4S0T - chains A and B of the 4 polymer chains in the assembly; structure by X-ray diffraction, 3.14 A resolution.

Chain A (and B):
Name: Nuclear receptor subfamily 1 group I member 2
Organism: Homo sapiens
Notes: chain B of this document is another copy of the same molecule, construct and numbering; everything in this record applies to it too
UniProt: O75469 (NR1I2_HUMAN); residues 130-434 here = UniProt positions 130-434
Chain sequence (315 residues; row label = number of the first residue in the row):
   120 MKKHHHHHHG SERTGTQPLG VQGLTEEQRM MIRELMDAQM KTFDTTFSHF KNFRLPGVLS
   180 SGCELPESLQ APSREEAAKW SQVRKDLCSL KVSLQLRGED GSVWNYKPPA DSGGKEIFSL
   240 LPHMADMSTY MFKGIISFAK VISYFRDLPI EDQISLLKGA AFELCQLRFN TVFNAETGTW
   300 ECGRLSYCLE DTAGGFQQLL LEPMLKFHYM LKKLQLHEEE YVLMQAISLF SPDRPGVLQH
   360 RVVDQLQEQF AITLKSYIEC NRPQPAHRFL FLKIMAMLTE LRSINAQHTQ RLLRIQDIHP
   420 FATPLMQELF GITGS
Not modelled in the structure: 120-142, 178-185, 430-434 (chain B: 120-141, 179-185, 432-434)
Construct notes: expression tag (120-129)
Curated features (UniProtKB/Swiss-Prot):
  - binding site (hyperforin): S247, Q285 to F288, H407
Small-molecule neighbours: 40U (N-{(2R)-1-[(4S)-4-(4-chlorophenyl)-4-hydroxy-3,3-dimethylpiperidin-1-yl]-3-methyl-1-oxobutan-2-yl}-2-cyclopropylacetamide): L206, L209, V211, L240, M243, A244, M246, S247, F281, Q285, F288, W299, Y306, L308, M323, L324, H327, H407, L411, F420, A421, M425

Interface between chain A and chain B:
Pairs across the interface - 26 pairs, chain A then chain B:
  P175(A) - W223(B)  hydrogen bond (backbone-side chain)
  D219(A) - P228(B)
  D219(A) - E235(B)
  G220(A) - P228(B)
  S221(A) - Y225(B)
  S221(A) - K226(B)
  S221(A) - P228(B)
  V222(A) - N224(B)
  V222(A) - Y225(B)
  V222(A) - K226(B)  hydrogen bond (backbone-backbone)
  W223(A) - P175(B)  hydrogen bond (side chain-backbone)
  W223(A) - W223(B)  hydrophobic
  W223(A) - N224(B)
  W223(A) - Y225(B)
  N224(A) - V222(B)
  N224(A) - W223(B)
  N224(A) - N224(B)  hydrogen bond (backbone-backbone)
  Y225(A) - S221(B)
  Y225(A) - V222(B)
  Y225(A) - W223(B)
  K226(A) - S221(B)
  K226(A) - V222(B)  hydrogen bond (backbone-backbone)
  P228(A) - D219(B)
  P228(A) - G220(B)
  P228(A) - S221(B)
  E235(A) - D219(B)
Other interface residues (no listed pair), chain A (13 interface residues in all): L174, P227
Other interface residues (no listed pair), chain B (13 interface residues in all): L174, P227

In short:
The chain A/chain B interface involves 13 residues from each chain; the contacts include 5 hydrogen bonds.
Among the polar pairs are P175(A)-W223(B), V222(A)-K226(B) and N224(A)-N224(B). Bound to chain A: compound
40U. UniProt lists 6 hyperforin-binding residues on chain A.
Chain A and chain B are both Nuclear receptor subfamily 1 group I member 2 (Homo sapiens); the structure,
Structure of human pregnane X receptor ligand binding domain bound with adnectin-1 and compound-1, was
determined by X-ray diffraction (same publication as 4S0S and 4XHD).
